Entry 5NXK (X-ray diffraction, 1.92 A resolution); this record covers chain A.

[Chain A]
Name: Serine-rich secreted cell wall anchored (LPXTG-motif ) protein
Source organism: Lactobacillus reuteri ATCC 53608
UniProtKB: A0A0S4NNC0 (A0A0S4NNC0_LACRE); numbering as in UniProt (aligned over 262-571)
Sequence (310 residues; row label = number of the first residue in the row):
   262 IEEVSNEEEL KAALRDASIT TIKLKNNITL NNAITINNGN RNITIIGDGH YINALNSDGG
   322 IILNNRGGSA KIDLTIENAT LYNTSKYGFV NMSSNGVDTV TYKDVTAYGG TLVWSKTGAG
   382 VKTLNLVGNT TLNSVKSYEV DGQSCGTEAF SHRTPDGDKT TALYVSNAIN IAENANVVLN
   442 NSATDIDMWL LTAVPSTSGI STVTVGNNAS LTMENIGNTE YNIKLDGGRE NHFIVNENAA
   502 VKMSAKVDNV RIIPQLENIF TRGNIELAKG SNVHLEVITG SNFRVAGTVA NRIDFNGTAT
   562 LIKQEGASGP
Unresolved in the structure: 568-571
Reported in the primary citation:
  - mutagenesis - K377A, R512A: decreased binding to PGA
  - contacts within the chain: Asp487-Ile514 (hydrogen bond) (from molecular simulation)
  - conformationally variable residues (loop rearrangement, side-chain flip): Tyr482, Arg512, Ile514 (from molecular simulation)

[In short]
From the paper: K377A and R512A reduce binding to PGA; conformational variability at Tyr482, Arg512 and
Ile514.
Chain A is Serine-rich secreted cell wall anchored (LPXTG-motif ) protein (Lactobacillus reuteri ATCC 53608);
the structure, L. reuteri 53608 SRRP, was determined by X-ray diffraction, deposited together with 5NY0.
